Entry 3M7N (X-ray diffraction, 2.40 A resolution); this record covers chains A and I of the 12 polymer chains in the assembly.

== Chain A ==
Protein: Putative uncharacterized protein AF_0206
Organism: Archaeoglobus fulgidus
UniProtKB: O30033 (O30033_ARCFU); residues 1-179 here = UniProt positions 1-179
Sequence (179 residues; numbered 1 to 179; the number before each row is that of its first residue):
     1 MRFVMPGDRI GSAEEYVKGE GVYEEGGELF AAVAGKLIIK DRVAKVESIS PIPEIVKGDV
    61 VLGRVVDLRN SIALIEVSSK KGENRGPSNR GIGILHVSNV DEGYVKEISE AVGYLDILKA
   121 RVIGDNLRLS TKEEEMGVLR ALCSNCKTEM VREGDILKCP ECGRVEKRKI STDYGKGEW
Swiss-Prot annotation at these positions:
  - binding site (Zn(2+)): Cys-143, Cys-146, Cys-159, Cys-162
Ion coordination: Zn2+: Cys-143, Cys-146, Cys-159, Cys-162

== Chain I ==
Protein: Probable exosome complex exonuclease 2
Organism: Archaeoglobus fulgidus
Notes: EC 3.1.13.-
UniProtKB: O29756 (ECX2_ARCFU); residues 1-259 here = UniProt positions 1-259
Sequence (259 residues; numbered 1 to 259; the number before each row is that of its first residue):
     1 MPEDILVDIK RDYVLSKLRD NERIDGRGFD EFRKVEIIPN VIEKAEGSAL VKLGDTQVVV
    61 GVKMQPGEPY PDTPDRGVII VNAELVPLAS PTFEPGPPDE NSIELARVVD RGIRESEAVD
   121 LSKLVIEEGE KVWIVFVDIH ALDDDGNLLD ASALAAIAAL MNTKVPAERF DLGEDYLLPV
   181 RDLPVSVTSL IVGNKYLVDP SREEMSVGDT TLTITTDKDD NVVAMQKSGG YLLDEKLFDE
   241 LLDVSINCAR KLREKFKEI
Disordered / not traced: 1
From the paper describing this entry:
  - binding site for the 6-nt RNA strand: Tyr-70
  - mutagenesis - Y70A: decreased catalytic activity on RNA intermediates

== Interface between chain A and chain I ==
Pairs across the interface - 23 pairs, chain A then chain I:
  Leu-62(A) / Ile-5(I)  hydrophobic
  Leu-62(A) / Leu-6(I)  hydrophobic
  Arg-64(A) / Asp-4(I)
  Arg-64(A) / Ile-5(I)
  Arg-64(A) / Asp-8(I)  salt bridge
  Glu-76(A) / Pro-2(I)
  Glu-76(A) / Ile-5(I)
  Ser-78(A) / Ile-5(I)
  Ser-79(A) / Leu-6(I)
  Arg-90(A) / Pro-2(I)
  Arg-90(A) / Glu-3(I)  salt bridge
  Ile-117(A) / Ile-5(I)  hydrophobic
  Ile-117(A) / Asp-8(I)
  Ile-117(A) / Ile-9(I)  hydrophobic
  Arg-140(A) / Asp-8(I)  salt bridge
  Arg-140(A) / Asp-12(I)
  Glu-149(A) / Arg-11(I)  salt bridge
  Glu-149(A) / Asp-12(I)
  Lys-176(A) / Tyr-13(I)
  Gly-177(A) / Ile-9(I)
  Gly-177(A) / Asp-12(I)
  Gly-177(A) / Tyr-13(I)
  Glu-178(A) / Ile-9(I)
Other interface residues (no listed pair), chain A (16 interface residues in all): Gly-63, Leu-139, Gly-175, Trp-179

== Summary ==
16 residues of chain A and 10 residues of chain I are in contact, with 4 salt bridges. Among the polar pairs
are Arg-64(A)/Asp-8(I), Arg-90(A)/Glu-3(I) and Arg-140(A)/Asp-8(I). From the paper: a binding site for the
6-nt RNA strand at Tyr-70(I); Y70A of chain I reduces catalytic activity on RNA intermediates.
Here chain A is Putative uncharacterized protein AF_0206 and chain I is Probable exosome complex exonuclease
2, both from Archaeoglobus fulgidus. Entry 3M7N (archaeoglobus fulgidus exosome with RNA bound to the active
site) was determined by X-ray diffraction, deposited together with 3M85.
